Entry 9JZ0 (electron microscopy, 3.50 A resolution); this record covers chains M and X of the 66 polymer chains in the assembly.

== Chain M (and X) ==
Molecule: Tail tubular protein gp11
Organism: Escherichia phage T7
Notes: chain X of this document is another copy of the same molecule, construct and numbering; everything in this record applies to it too
UniProt: P03746 (TUBE1_BPT7); residues 1-196 here = UniProt positions 1-196
Amino-acid sequence (196 residues; row label = number of the first residue in the row):
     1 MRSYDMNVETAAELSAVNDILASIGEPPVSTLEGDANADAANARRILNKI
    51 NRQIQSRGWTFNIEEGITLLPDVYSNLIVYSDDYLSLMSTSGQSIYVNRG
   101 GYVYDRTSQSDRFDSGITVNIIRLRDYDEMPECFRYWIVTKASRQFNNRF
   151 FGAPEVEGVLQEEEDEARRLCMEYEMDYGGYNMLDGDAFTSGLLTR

== Chain M / chain X interface ==
Residue-residue contacts - 44 pairs, chain M then chain X:
  Asn18(M) - Arg45(X)
  Asp19(M) - Arg45(X)  salt bridge
  Asp19(M) - Lys49(X)  salt bridge
  Ala22(M) - Arg45(X)
  Ala22(M) - Arg149(X)
  Ala22(M) - Phe150(X)  hydrophobic
  Ile24(M) - Arg149(X)
  Gly25(M) - Arg149(X)
  Gly25(M) - Phe150(X)
  Glu26(M) - Phe150(X)
  Pro28(M) - Asn42(X)
  Thr60(M) - Gln93(X)
  Thr60(M) - Arg106(X)
  Ile67(M) - Gln109(X)
  Arg125(M) - Val97(X)
  Arg125(M) - Asn98(X)  hydrogen bond (side chain-backbone)
  Asp128(M) - Asp82(X)
  Glu129(M) - Asn98(X)
  Glu129(M) - Arg99(X)
  Glu129(M) - Gly100(X)  hydrogen bond (side chain-backbone)
  Glu132(M) - Arg52(X)  salt bridge
  Glu132(M) - Ser56(X)
  Glu132(M) - Leu85(X)
  Tyr136(M) - Arg52(X)  hydrogen bond (side chain-backbone)
  Tyr136(M) - Gln53(X)
  Tyr136(M) - Ser56(X)  hydrogen bond
  Val159(M) - Asn148(X)
  Leu160(M) - Arg149(X)
  Glu162(M) - Arg144(X)  salt bridge
  Glu162(M) - Gln161(X)
  Glu163(M) - Arg149(X)  salt bridge
  Glu166(M) - Arg57(X)  salt bridge
  Arg169(M) - Arg168(X)
  Leu170(M) - Arg57(X)
  Glu173(M) - Arg57(X)
  Tyr174(M) - Met88(X)  hydrophobic
  Asp177(M) - Met88(X)
  Tyr178(M) - Gln93(X)
  Tyr178(M) - Ser94(X)  hydrogen bond (backbone-backbone)
  Tyr178(M) - Tyr96(X)  hydrogen bond (side chain-backbone)
  Tyr178(M) - Val97(X)
  Tyr178(M) - Arg106(X)
  Gly179(M) - Gln93(X)  hydrogen bond (backbone-side chain)
  Tyr181(M) - Gln93(X)
Interface residues without a listed pair, chain M (31 interface residues in all): Ser23, Phe61, Val156, Gly180
Interface residues without a listed pair, chain X (28 interface residues in all): Leu87, Ile95, Glu157

== In short ==
31 residues of chain M and 28 residues of chain X are in contact, with 7 hydrogen bonds and 6 salt bridges.
Polar contacts include Asp19(M)-Arg45(X), Asp19(M)-Lys49(X) and Glu132(M)-Arg52(X).
Both chains are Tail tubular protein gp11 (Escherichia phage T7). Entry 9JZ0 (portal-tail complex of
DNA-ejected T7) was determined by electron microscopy together with 9JYY and 9JYZ from the same study.
